1DBV - chains O and Q of the 4 polymer chains in the assembly; structure by X-ray diffraction, 2.50 A resolution.

Chain O (and Q):
Molecule: Glyceraldehyde-3-phosphate dehydrogenase
Organism: Geobacillus stearothermophilus
Notes: EC 1.2.1.12; chain Q of this document is another copy of the same molecule, construct and numbering; everything in this record applies to it too
Reference sequence: P00362 (G3P_BACST); the construct lacks a stretch of the UniProt sequence and is renumbered around it, so the offset changes along the chain: 0-34 = UniProt 1-35; 36-122 = UniProt 36-122; 123-138 = UniProt 124-139; 139-188 = UniProt 141-190; 1 more segments
Chain sequence (334 residues; numbered 0 to 333 plus 2 insertion-coded residues; 2 numbers in that range are skipped by the numbering (no residue carries them; nothing is unmodelled there); the number before each row is that of its first residue; numbering starts at 0):
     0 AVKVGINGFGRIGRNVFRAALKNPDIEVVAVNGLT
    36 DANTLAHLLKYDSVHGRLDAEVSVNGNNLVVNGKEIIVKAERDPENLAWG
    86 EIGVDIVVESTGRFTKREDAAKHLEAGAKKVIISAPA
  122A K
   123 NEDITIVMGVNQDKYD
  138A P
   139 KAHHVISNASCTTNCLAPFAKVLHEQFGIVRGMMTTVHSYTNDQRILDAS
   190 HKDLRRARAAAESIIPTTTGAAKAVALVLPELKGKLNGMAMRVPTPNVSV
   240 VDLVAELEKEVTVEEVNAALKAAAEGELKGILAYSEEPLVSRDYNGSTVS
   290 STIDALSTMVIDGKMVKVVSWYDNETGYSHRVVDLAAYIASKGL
Construct notes: engineered mutation Gly32 (Asp33 in P00362), Ala187 (Leu189 in P00362), Ser188 (Pro190 in P00362)
Ligand contacts: NAD (nicotinamide-adenine-dinucleotide): Asn6, Gly7, Phe8, Gly9, Arg10, Ile11, Asn31, Gly32, Leu33, Glu76, Arg77, Ser95, Thr96, Gly97, Arg98, Phe99, Ser119, Ala120, Cys149, Thr179, Asn180, Asn313, Glu314, Tyr317

How chain O and chain Q interact:
Pairs across the interface (16):
  His42(O) - Pro277(Q)
  Tyr46(O) - Glu276(Q)  hydrogen bond
  Tyr46(O) - Leu278(Q)  hydrophobic
  Tyr46(O) - Asp282(Q)
  Ser48(O) - Arg281(Q)
  Arg52(O) - Leu278(Q)
  Arg52(O) - Asp282(Q)  hydrogen bond (side chain-backbone)
  Glu276(O) - Tyr46(Q)  hydrogen bond
  Pro277(O) - His42(Q)
  Leu278(O) - His42(Q)
  Leu278(O) - Tyr46(Q)  hydrophobic
  Leu278(O) - Arg52(Q)
  Arg281(O) - Ser48(Q)
  Arg281(O) - Arg281(Q)
  Asp282(O) - Tyr46(Q)
  Asp282(O) - Arg52(Q)  hydrogen bond (backbone-side chain)
Other interface residues (no listed pair), chain Q (11 interface residues in all): Lys45, Tyr283

Summary:
9 residues of chain O and 11 residues of chain Q are in contact; the contacts include 4 hydrogen bonds. Polar
pairs include Tyr46(O)-Glu276(Q) and Arg52(O)-Asp282(Q). Ligands of chain O: NAD.
Chain O and chain Q are both Glyceraldehyde-3-phosphate dehydrogenase (Geobacillus stearothermophilus); the
structure, Glyceraldehyde-3-phosphate dehydrogenase mutant with asp 32 replaced by gly, leu 187 replaced by
ala, and pro ..., was determined by X-ray diffraction, deposited together with 2DBV, 3DBV and 4DBV.
